Entry 7NA8 (electron microscopy, 2.70 A resolution); this record covers chains B and G of the 5 polymer chains in the assembly.

Chain B:
Protein: Guanine nucleotide-binding protein G(I)/G(S)/G(T) subunit beta-1
Organism: Homo sapiens
Reference sequence: P62873 (GBB1_HUMAN); residues 1-340 here = UniProt positions 1-340
Amino-acid sequence (340 residues; row label = number of the first residue in the row):
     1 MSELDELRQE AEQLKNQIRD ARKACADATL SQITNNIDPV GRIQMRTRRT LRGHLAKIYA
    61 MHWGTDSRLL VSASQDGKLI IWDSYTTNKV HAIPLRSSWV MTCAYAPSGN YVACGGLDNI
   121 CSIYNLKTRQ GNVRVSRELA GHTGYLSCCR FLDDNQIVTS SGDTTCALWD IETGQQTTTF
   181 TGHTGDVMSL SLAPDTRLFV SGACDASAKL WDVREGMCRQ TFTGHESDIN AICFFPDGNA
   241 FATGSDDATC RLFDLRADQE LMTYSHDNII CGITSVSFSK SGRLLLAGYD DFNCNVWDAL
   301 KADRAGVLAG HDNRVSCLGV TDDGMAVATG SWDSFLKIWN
Not modelled in the structure: 1-4
Construct notes: conflict Glu-6 (Gln in P62873), Gln-130 (Glu in P62873), Asp-237 (Asn in P62873)
Curated features (UniProtKB/Swiss-Prot):
  - modified residue: Ser-2 (N-acetylserine), His-266 (Phosphohistidine)
  - natural variant: Leu-30 (L30F: In MRD42; uncertain significance), Arg-52 (R52G: In MRD42), Gly-64 (G64V: In MRD42), Asp-76 (D76E: In MRD42; D76G: In MRD42), Gly-77 (G77S: In MRD42), Lys-78 (K78R: In MRD42), Ile-80 (I80N: In MRD42; I80T: In MRD42), His-91 (H91R: In MRD42; uncertain significance), Ala-92 (A92T: In MRD42), Pro-94 (P94S: In MRD42), Leu-95 (L95P: In MRD42), Arg-96 (R96L: In MRD42), 5 further natural variant entries in UniProt

Chain G:
Protein: Guanine nucleotide-binding protein G(I)/G(S)/G(O) subunit gamma-2
Organism: Homo sapiens
Reference sequence: P59768 (GBG2_HUMAN); residues 1-71 here = UniProt positions 1-71
Amino-acid sequence (71 residues; each row starts with the number of its first residue):
     1 MASNNTASIA QARKLVQQLK MEANIDRIKV SKAAADLMAY CEAHAKEDPL LTPVPASQNP
    61 FREKKFFCAI L
Not modelled in the structure: 1-8, 63-71
Construct notes: conflict Gln-17 (Glu in P59768), Gln-58 (Glu in P59768)
Curated features (UniProtKB/Swiss-Prot):
  - modified residue: Ala-2 (N-acetylalanine), Cys-68 (Cysteine methyl ester)
  - lipidation: Cys-68 (S-geranylgeranyl cysteine)

How chain B and chain G interact:
Contacting residue pairs (81):
  Leu-7(B) / Ala-12(G)  hydrophobic
  Leu-7(B) / Arg-13(G)
  Leu-7(B) / Val-16(G)
  Glu-10(B) / Val-16(G)
  Ala-11(B) / Leu-19(G)
  Leu-14(B) / Leu-19(G)  hydrophobic
  Leu-14(B) / Ala-23(G)  hydrophobic
  Lys-15(B) / Leu-19(G)
  Gln-17(B) / Ala-23(G)
  Ile-18(B) / Leu-19(G)
  Ile-18(B) / Ala-23(G)  hydrophobic
  Ile-18(B) / Arg-27(G)
  Ala-21(B) / Arg-27(G)
  Arg-22(B) / Arg-27(G)
  Ala-24(B) / Lys-29(G)  hydrogen bond (backbone-side chain)
  Cys-25(B) / Arg-27(G)  hydrogen bond (side chain-backbone)
  Cys-25(B) / Ile-28(G)
  Cys-25(B) / Lys-29(G)
  Cys-25(B) / Val-30(G)  hydrogen bond (backbone-backbone)
  Ala-26(B) / Val-30(G)  hydrophobic
  Asp-27(B) / Lys-29(G)
  Asp-27(B) / Val-30(G)  hydrogen bond (side chain-backbone)
  Asp-27(B) / Ser-31(G)  hydrogen bond
  Ala-28(B) / Val-30(G)
  Ala-28(B) / Ser-31(G)
  Leu-30(B) / Ala-34(G)  hydrophobic
  Ile-33(B) / Met-38(G)  hydrophobic
  Thr-34(B) / Met-38(G)
  Ile-37(B) / Met-38(G)  hydrophobic
  Val-40(B) / Leu-51(G)  hydrophobic
  Arg-48(B) / Phe-61(G)
  Arg-49(B) / Phe-61(G)
  Arg-49(B) / Arg-62(G)
  Ser-84(B) / Phe-61(G)
  Tyr-85(B) / Pro-60(G)
  Tyr-85(B) / Phe-61(G)  hydrophobic
  Cys-218(B) / Gln-18(G)  hydrogen bond (backbone-side chain)
  Cys-218(B) / Glu-22(G)  hydrogen bond
  Arg-219(B) / Glu-22(G)
  Gln-220(B) / Ile-25(G)
  Thr-221(B) / Glu-22(G)  hydrogen bond
  Phe-235(B) / Tyr-40(G)  hydrophobic
  Phe-235(B) / Cys-41(G)  hydrophobic
  Pro-236(B) / Tyr-40(G)
  Asp-237(B) / Tyr-40(G)
  Leu-252(B) / Leu-37(G)  hydrophobic
  Asp-254(B) / Ala-33(G)
  Asp-254(B) / Leu-37(G)
  Arg-256(B) / Arg-27(G)
  Arg-256(B) / Ile-28(G)  hydrogen bond (backbone-backbone)
  Arg-256(B) / Lys-32(G)
  Arg-256(B) / Asp-36(G)  salt bridge
  Ala-257(B) / Ile-28(G)
  Asp-258(B) / Ile-25(G)
  Asp-258(B) / Arg-27(G)  salt bridge
  Gln-259(B) / Val-30(G)
  Leu-261(B) / Val-30(G)  hydrophobic
  Leu-261(B) / Leu-37(G)  hydrophobic
  Ser-279(B) / Asp-48(G)  hydrogen bond
  Lys-280(B) / Glu-47(G)
  Lys-280(B) / Asp-48(G)
  Ser-281(B) / Tyr-40(G)
  Ser-281(B) / Cys-41(G)  hydrogen bond (side chain-backbone)
  Ser-281(B) / His-44(G)
  Ser-281(B) / Asp-48(G)
  Gly-282(B) / Cys-41(G)
  Arg-283(B) / Cys-41(G)
  Arg-283(B) / Leu-51(G)
  Leu-284(B) / Leu-51(G)  hydrophobic
  Leu-300(B) / Met-38(G)  hydrophobic
  Leu-300(B) / Cys-41(G)  hydrophobic
  Asp-323(B) / Pro-49(G)
  Gly-324(B) / Pro-49(G)
  Gly-324(B) / Leu-50(G)
  Met-325(B) / Pro-49(G)  hydrophobic
  Met-325(B) / Leu-50(G)
  Met-325(B) / Pro-60(G)
  Ala-326(B) / Phe-61(G)  hydrophobic
  Ile-338(B) / Phe-61(G)  hydrophobic
  Asn-340(B) / Asn-59(G)  hydrogen bond
  Asn-340(B) / Phe-61(G)
Also at the interface, not in a pair above, chain B (58 interface residues in all): Arg-8, Ile-43, Met-45, Trp-63, Lys-209, Ala-240, Val-320, Val-327
Also at the interface, not in a pair above, chain G (37 interface residues in all): Ile-9, Lys-20, Asp-26, Ala-35, Ala-45, Val-54

In short:
Chain B and chain G form an interface of 58 and 37 residues respectively; the contacts include 12 hydrogen
bonds and 2 salt bridges. Polar contacts include Arg-256(B)/Asp-36(G), Asp-258(B)/Arg-27(G) and
Ala-24(B)/Lys-29(G).
Chain B is Guanine nucleotide-binding protein G(I)/G(S)/G(T) subunit beta-1 and chain G is Guanine
nucleotide-binding protein G(I)/G(S)/G(O) subunit gamma-2, both from Homo sapiens; the structure, Structures
of human ghrelin receptor-Gi complexes with ghrelin and a synthetic agonist, was determined by electron
microscopy together with 7NA7 from the same study.
